PDB entry 7QO1 | electron microscopy, 4.40 A resolution (low resolution: residue-level contacts below are approximate; hydrogen-bond / salt-bridge calls are withheld) | chains B and G of the 8 polymer chains in the assembly

# Chain B (and G)
Protein: Proliferating cell nuclear antigen
Organism: Homo sapiens
Notes: chain G of this document is another copy of the same molecule, construct and numbering; everything in this record applies to it too
UniProtKB: P12004 (PCNA_HUMAN); residue numbers follow UniProt; this construct covers 1-261
Amino-acid sequence (264 residues; numbered -2 to 261; the number before each row is that of its first residue; numbers below 1 keep their minus sign (Gly-2 is residue -2)):
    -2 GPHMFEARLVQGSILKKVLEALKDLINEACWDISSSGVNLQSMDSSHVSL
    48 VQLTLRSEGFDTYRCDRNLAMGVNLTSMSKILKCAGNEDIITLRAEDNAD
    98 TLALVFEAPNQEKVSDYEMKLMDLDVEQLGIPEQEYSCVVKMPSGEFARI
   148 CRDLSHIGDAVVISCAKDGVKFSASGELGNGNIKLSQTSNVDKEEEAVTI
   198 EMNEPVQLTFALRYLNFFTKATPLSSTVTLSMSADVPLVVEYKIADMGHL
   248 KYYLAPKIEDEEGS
Disordered / not traced: -2 to 0, 256-261 (chain G: -2 to 0, 186-194, 256-261)
Differences from the reference sequence: expression tag (-2 to 0)
Swiss-Prot annotation at these positions:
  - DNA-binding region: Arg61 to Lys80
  - modified residue: Lys14 (N6-acetyllysine), Lys77 (N6-acetyllysine), Lys80 (N6-acetyllysine), Tyr211 (Phosphotyrosine), Lys248 (N6-acetyllysine)
  - cross-link (Glycyl lysine isopeptide (Lys-Gly)): Lys164 (interchain with G-Cter in SUMO2), Lys254 (interchain with G-Cter in SUMO2)
  - natural variant: Ser228 (S228I: In ATLD2)
  - mutagenesis: Lys13 (K13R: Inhibits acetylation, recruitment to DNA damage sites, inducible ubiquitination and protein degradation, DNA replication and repair synthesis efficiencies, but homotrimer formation, nuclear ...), Lys14 (K14R: Inhibits acetylation, recruitment to DNA damage sites, inducible ubiquitination and protein degradation, DNA replication and repair synthesis efficiencies, but homotrimer formation, nuclear ...), Lys20 (K20R: Inhibits acetylation, recruitment to DNA damage sites, inducible ubiquitination and protein degradation, DNA replication and repair synthesis efficiencies, but homotrimer formation, nuclear ...), Met40 (M40A: Complete loss of interaction with UHRF2), Ser43 to Val45 (No effect on POLD3-binding. Impairs binding to ALKBH2), Lys77 (K77A: Inhibits recruitment to DNA damage sites, but nuclear localization is similar as the wild-type; in association with A-80 ...), Lys80 (K80A: Inhibits recruitment to DNA damage sites, but nuclear localization is similar as the wild-type; in association with A-77 ...), Gln125 to Ile128 (Strong decrease in POLD3-binding. Impairs binding to ALKBH2), Ile128 (I128A: Complete loss of interaction with UHRF2), Lys164 (K164R: Abolishes ubiquitination. No effect on interaction with SHPRH), Val188 to Lys190 (No effect on POLD3-binding. No effect on ALKBH2-binding), Tyr211 (Y211F: Alters chromatin-associated PCNA stability and its function in DNA replication and repair), 3 further mutagenesis entries in UniProt

# Chain B / chain G interface
Contacting residue pairs - 21 pairs, chain B then chain G:
  Glu143(B) - Lys110(G)
  Arg146(B) - Lys110(G)
  Asp150(B) - Cys81(G)
  Asp150(B) - Lys110(G)
  Gly173(B) - Lys117(G)
  Leu175(B) - Ser74(G)
  Gly176(B) - Glu115(G)
  Gly176(B) - Lys117(G)
  Asn177(B) - Tyr114(G)
  Asn177(B) - Glu115(G)
  Gly178(B) - Asp113(G)
  Gly178(B) - Tyr114(G)
  Asn179(B) - Ser112(G)
  Asn179(B) - Asp113(G)
  Ile180(B) - Val111(G)
  Lys181(B) - Glu109(G)
  Lys181(B) - Val111(G)
  Leu182(B) - Glu109(G)
  Leu182(B) - Lys110(G)
  Ser183(B) - Glu109(G)
  Thr185(B) - Glu109(G)
Interface residues without a listed pair, chain B (19 interface residues in all): Ile147, Ile154, Glu174, Gln184, Val195
Interface residues without a listed pair, chain G (12 interface residues in all): Gln108, Met116

# Overview
Chain B and chain G form an interface of 19 and 12 residues respectively. Curated annotation (UniProt) lists
23 mutagenesis sites on chain B.
Chain B and chain G are both Proliferating cell nuclear antigen (Homo sapiens); the structure, complex of DNA
ligase I and FEN1 on PCNA and DNA, was determined by electron microscopy (same publication as 7QNZ and 8B8T).
